Entry 8XKU (electron microscopy, 3.20 A resolution); this record covers chains A and B of the 17 polymer chains in the assembly.

== Chain A ==
Molecule: Probable inactive ATP-dependent zinc metalloprotease FTSHI 4, chloroplastic
Organism: Arabidopsis thaliana
Reference sequence: F4KF14 (FTSI4_ARATH); residues 1-855 here = UniProt positions 1-855
Sequence (855 residues; each row starts with the number of its first residue):
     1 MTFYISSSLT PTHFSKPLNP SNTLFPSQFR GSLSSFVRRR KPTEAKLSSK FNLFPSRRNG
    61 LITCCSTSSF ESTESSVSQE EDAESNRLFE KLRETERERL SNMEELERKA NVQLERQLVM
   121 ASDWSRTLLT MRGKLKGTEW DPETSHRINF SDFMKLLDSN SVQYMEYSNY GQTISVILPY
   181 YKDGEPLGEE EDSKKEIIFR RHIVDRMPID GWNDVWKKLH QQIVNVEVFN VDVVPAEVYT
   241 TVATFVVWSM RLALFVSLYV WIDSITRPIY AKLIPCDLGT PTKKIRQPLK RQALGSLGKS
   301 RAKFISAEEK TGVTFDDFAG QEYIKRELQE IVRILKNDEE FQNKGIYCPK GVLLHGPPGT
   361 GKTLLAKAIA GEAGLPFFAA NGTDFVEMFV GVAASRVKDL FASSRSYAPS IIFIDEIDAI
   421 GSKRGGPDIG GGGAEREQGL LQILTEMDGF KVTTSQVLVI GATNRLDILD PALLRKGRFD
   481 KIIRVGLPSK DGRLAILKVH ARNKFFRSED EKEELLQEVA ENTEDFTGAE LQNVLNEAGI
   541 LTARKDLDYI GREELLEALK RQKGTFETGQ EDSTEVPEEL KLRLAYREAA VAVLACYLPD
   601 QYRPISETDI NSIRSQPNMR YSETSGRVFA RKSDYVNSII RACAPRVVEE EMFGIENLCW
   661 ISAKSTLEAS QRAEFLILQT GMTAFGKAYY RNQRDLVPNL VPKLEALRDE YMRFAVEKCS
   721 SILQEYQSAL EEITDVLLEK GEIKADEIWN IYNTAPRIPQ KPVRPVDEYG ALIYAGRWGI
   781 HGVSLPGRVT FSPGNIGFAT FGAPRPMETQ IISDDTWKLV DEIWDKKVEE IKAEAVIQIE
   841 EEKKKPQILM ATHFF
Unresolved in the structure: 1-90, 183-194, 271-293
Ion coordination: Mg2+: T363 (together with ATP)
Ligand contacts: ATP (adenosine-5'-triphosphate): D317, F318, A319, P358, G359, T360, G361, K362, T363, L364, N464, I496, H500, G528, A529, Q532
Swiss-Prot annotation at these positions:
  - binding site (ATP): G356 to T363

== Chain B ==
Molecule: ATP-dependent zinc metalloprotease FTSH 12, chloroplastic
Organism: Arabidopsis thaliana
Notes: EC 3.4.24.-
Reference sequence: Q9SAJ3 (FTSHC_ARATH); residue numbers follow UniProt; this construct covers 1-1008
Sequence (1008 residues; each row starts with the number of its first residue):
     1 MEIAISYKPN PLISSSTQLL KRSKSFGLVR FPAKYGLGAT RKKQLFRVYA SESSSGSSSN
    61 SDGGFSWVRL AQSIRLGAER IGEKIGESVK TEIGFDSEEA SGRVNEYVAR VKDSVHKGHH
   121 ELTRFKNETV PSFIDWNKWE HWKDIRNWDG KRVAALFIYA FALLLSCQRV YVAIQAPRVE
   181 RERRELTESF MEALIPEPSP GNIEKFKRNM WRKATPKGLK LKRFIEAPDG TLVHDSSYVG
   241 ENAWDDDLET TEGSLKKIIG RNARIQTEAK KKLSQDLGVS GEIGDSVGNW RERLATWKEM
   301 LEREKLSEQL NSSAAKYVVE FDMKEVEKSL REDVIGRTSE TEGTRALWIS KRWWRYRPKL
   361 PYTYFLQKLD SSEVAAVVFT EDLKRLYVTM KEGFPLEYIV DIPLDPYLFE TICNAGVEVD
   421 LLQKRQIHYF MKVFIALLPG ILILWFIRES AMLLLITSKR FLYKKYNQLF DMAYAENFIL
   481 PVGDVSETKS MYKEVVLGGD VWDLLDELMI YMGNPMQYYE KDVAFVRGVL LSGPPGTGKT
   541 LFARTLAKES GLPFVFASGA EFTDSEKSGA AKINEMFSIA RRNAPAFVFV DEIDAIAGRH
   601 ARKDPRRRAT FEALIAQLDG EKEKTGIDRF SLRQAVIFIC ATNRPDELDL EFVRSGRIDR
   661 RLYIGLPDAK QRVQIFGVHS AGKNLAEDID FGKLVFRTVG FSGADIRNLV NEAAIMSVRK
   721 GRSYIYQQDI VDVLDKQLLE GMGVLLTEEE QQKCEQSVSY EKKRLLAVHE AGHIVLAHLF
   781 PRFDWHAFSQ LLPGGKETAV SVFYPREDMV DQGYTTFGYM KMQMVVAHGG RCAERVVFGD
   841 NVTDGGKDDL EKITKIAREM VISPQSARLG LTQLVKKIGM VDLPDNPDGE LIKYRWDHPH
   901 VMPAEMSVEV SELFTRELTR YIEETEELAM NALRANRHIL DLITRELLEK SRITGLEVEE
   961 KMKDLSPLMF EDFVKPFQIN PDDEELLPHK DRVSYQPVDL RAAPLHRS
Unresolved in the structure: 1-118, 190-197, 248-254, 280-289, 480-491, 881-888
Ion coordination: Mg2+: D591 (together with ATP); Zn2+: H769, H773
Ligand contacts:
  - ATP (adenosine-5'-triphosphate): Y492, V496, P534, P535, G536, T537, G538, K539, T540, L541, D591, T642, N643, H679, G703, A704, R707
  - 1,2-dilauroyl-sn-glycero-3-phosphate (PX2): R352, W353, W354
Swiss-Prot annotation at these positions:
  - active site: E770
  - binding site (ATP): G533 to T540
  - binding site (Zn(2+)): H769, H773, D849

== How chain A and chain B interact ==
Pairs across the interface - 133 pairs, chain A then chain B:
  K91(A) - L255(B)
  L92(A) - L277(B)
  R93(A) - L255(B)
  R93(A) - I258(B)
  R93(A) - V279(B)
  E94(A) - I258(B)
  E96(A) - I259(B)
  E96(A) - I265(B)
  E96(A) - L273(B)
  R97(A) - I258(B)  hydrogen bond (side chain-backbone)
  R97(A) - N262(B)
  L100(A) - I259(B)  hydrophobic
  L100(A) - I265(B)  hydrophobic
  M103(A) - R264(B)
  M103(A) - I265(B)  hydrophobic
  E104(A) - R264(B)
  V112(A) - E373(B)
  V112(A) - E392(B)
  E115(A) - Y364(B)
  E115(A) - K368(B)  salt bridge
  R116(A) - Y364(B)  hydrogen bond
  R116(A) - K368(B)
  R116(A) - E373(B)
  R116(A) - M390(B)
  R116(A) - E392(B)  salt bridge
  R116(A) - Y398(B)
  M120(A) - L360(B)  hydrophobic
  M120(A) - Y398(B)  hydrophobic
  D123(A) - K359(B)
  R126(A) - K359(B)
  Y167(A) - P403(B)  hydrophobic
  Y170(A) - D382(B)  hydrogen bond (side chain-backbone)
  W216(A) - P403(B)  hydrophobic
  W216(A) - L404(B)  hydrogen bond (side chain-backbone)
  W216(A) - D405(B)
  K217(A) - Y407(B)
  H220(A) - Y362(B)
  H220(A) - L366(B)
  H220(A) - D405(B)  salt bridge
  V224(A) - T363(B)  hydrogen bond (backbone-side chain)
  V226(A) - Y362(B)  hydrophobic
  E227(A) - K359(B)  salt bridge
  V228(A) - D401(B)
  N230(A) - K384(B)  hydrogen bond (side chain-backbone)
  N230(A) - D401(B)  hydrogen bond
  V234(A) - K432(B)
  V234(A) - I435(B)  hydrophobic
  V238(A) - P439(B)  hydrophobic
  T241(A) - G440(B)
  F245(A) - I443(B)  hydrophobic
  Y323(A) - K736(B)
  Y323(A) - E740(B)
  Y323(A) - L745(B)  hydrophobic
  I324(A) - L745(B)  hydrophobic
  R326(A) - R719(B)
  E327(A) - R719(B)
  E327(A) - K736(B)  salt bridge
  E330(A) - R719(B)  salt bridge
  F341(A) - V718(B)  hydrophobic
  K344(A) - K683(B)
  K344(A) - V718(B)
  I346(A) - N711(B)
  I346(A) - A714(B)  hydrophobic
  I346(A) - I715(B)  hydrophobic
  I346(A) - V718(B)  hydrophobic
  Y347(A) - R707(B)
  Y347(A) - N711(B)
  R424(A) - D604(B)  salt bridge
  R424(A) - R607(B)
  Q438(A) - D564(B)
  L441(A) - A560(B)
  R475(A) - G536(B)
  K476(A) - N708(B)
  K481(A) - E712(B)  salt bridge
  D491(A) - K753(B)  salt bridge
  G626(A) - K762(B)
  G626(A) - E797(B)
  V628(A) - K762(B)
  V628(A) - L766(B)  hydrophobic
  V628(A) - E797(B)
  V628(A) - D844(B)
  F629(A) - L765(B)  hydrophobic
  F629(A) - T843(B)
  F629(A) - D844(B)
  A630(A) - D844(B)  hydrogen bond (backbone-side chain)
  R631(A) - N841(B)
  R631(A) - T843(B)
  Y635(A) - D844(B)  hydrogen bond
  Q679(A) - K847(B)
  T680(A) - R831(B)
  T680(A) - K847(B)  hydrogen bond (backbone-side chain)
  T680(A) - L850(B)
  M682(A) - V842(B)  hydrophobic
  K687(A) - R835(B)
  K687(A) - L850(B)
  K687(A) - E926(B)  salt bridge
  A688(A) - T854(B)
  Y689(A) - L850(B)
  Y689(A) - E851(B)
  Y689(A) - T854(B)  hydrogen bond (backbone-side chain)
  R691(A) - K855(B)
  R691(A) - R858(B)
  R691(A) - D897(B)  salt bridge
  R694(A) - W896(B)  hydrogen bond (side chain-backbone)
  R694(A) - D897(B)  salt bridge
  R694(A) - H898(B)
  R694(A) - V901(B)  hydrogen bond (side chain-backbone)
  R694(A) - M902(B)
  R694(A) - P903(B)
  D695(A) - R858(B)  salt bridge
  D695(A) - W896(B)
  V697(A) - S911(B)
  V697(A) - T915(B)
  N699(A) - S911(B)
  N699(A) - E912(B)
  R777(A) - V908(B)
  R777(A) - E909(B)  salt bridge
  R777(A) - E912(B)  salt bridge
  W778(A) - E909(B)
  W778(A) - A1002(B)  hydrophobic
  G787(A) - H1006(B)  hydrogen bond (backbone-side chain)
  R788(A) - A1003(B)  hydrogen bond (side chain-backbone)
  R788(A) - P1004(B)
  R788(A) - H1006(B)
  T790(A) - A1003(B)
  T800(A) - A1003(B)
  P804(A) - L1000(B)  hydrophobic
  P804(A) - R1001(B)
  R805(A) - R1001(B)  hydrogen bond (backbone-backbone)
  P806(A) - D999(B)
  M807(A) - D999(B)  hydrogen bond (backbone-side chain)
  M807(A) - R1001(B)
  E808(A) - D999(B)
Interface residues without a listed pair, chain A (89 interface residues in all): V119, N213, N225, V231, E237, I334, G345, A434, R484, S625, G681, Y690, P698, L700, H781, P786
Interface residues without a listed pair, chain B (104 interface residues in all): Q266, K270, P361, R385, I402, A436, P535, E561, S565, H600, R606, A704, L746, T747, E750, G845, F914, I922, L1005

== Summary ==
The interface between chain A and chain B involves 89 residues on one side and 104 on the other, with 17
hydrogen bonds and 15 salt bridges. Among the polar pairs are E115(A)-K368(B), R116(A)-E392(B) and
H220(A)-D405(B). Ligands of chain A: ATP.
Here chain A is Probable inactive ATP-dependent zinc metalloprotease FTSHI 4, chloroplastic and chain B is
ATP-dependent zinc metalloprotease FTSH 12, chloroplastic, both from Arabidopsis thaliana. Entry 8XKU (Cryo-EM
structure of the Ycf2-FtsHi motor complex from Arabidopsis in ATP-bound state) was determined by electron
microscopy together with 8Z9Y and 8XKV from the same study.
